6ZY9 - chains J and K of the 12 polymer chains in the assembly; structure by electron microscopy, 3.30 A resolution.

# Chain J (and K)
Protein: YrbD protein
From: Escherichia coli B185
Notes: chain K of this document is another copy of the same molecule, construct and numbering; everything in this record applies to it too
UniProt: D6IEA5 (D6IEA5_ECOLX); residue numbers follow UniProt; this construct covers 1-183
Chain sequence (183 residues; each row starts with the number of its first residue):
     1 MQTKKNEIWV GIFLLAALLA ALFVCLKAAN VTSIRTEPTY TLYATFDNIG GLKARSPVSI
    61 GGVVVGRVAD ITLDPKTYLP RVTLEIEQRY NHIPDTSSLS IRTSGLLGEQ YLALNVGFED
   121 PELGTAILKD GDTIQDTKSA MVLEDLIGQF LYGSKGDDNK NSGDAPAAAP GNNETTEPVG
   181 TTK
Disordered / not traced: 1, 33-37, 116-125, 153-183 (chain K: 1-3, 25-37, 118-126, 153-183)
From the paper describing this entry:
  - mutagenesis - L143E, I147E, Y152E: decreased growth in response to chlorpromazine
  - mutagenesis - I147E: decreased stability in response to SDS
  - mutagenesis - F150E: unchanged growth in response to cellular survivability

# How chain J and chain K interact
Residue-residue contacts (29; chain J residue first):
  Ile-60(J) with Tyr-78(K), hydrophobic
  Gly-61(J) with Asp-47(K); Asn-48(K); Ile-49(K), hydrogen bond (backbone-backbone); Pro-80(K)
  Gly-62(J) with Ile-49(K); Gly-50(K)
  Val-63(J) with Ile-49(K), hydrophobic; Ile-71(K), hydrophobic; Leu-73(K), hydrophobic
  Arg-89(J) with Pro-75(K)
  Tyr-90(J) with Leu-73(K); Pro-75(K), hydrophobic; Tyr-78(K), hydrophobic
  Asn-91(J) with Tyr-78(K)
  His-92(J) with Pro-75(K); Tyr-78(K), hydrogen bond (backbone-side chain)
  Ile-93(J) with Tyr-78(K)
  Arg-102(J) with Val-142(K); Glu-144(K)
  Thr-103(J) with Leu-143(K); Glu-144(K)
  Gly-105(J) with Leu-143(K)
  Met-141(J) with Glu-144(K)
  Leu-146(J) with Ile-147(K), hydrophobic; Leu-151(K)
  Gln-149(J) with Leu-151(K); Tyr-152(K), hydrogen bond
  Phe-150(J) with Leu-151(K), hydrophobic
Interface residues without a listed pair, chain J (20 interface residues in all): Val-65, Ile-101, Leu-106, Tyr-111
Interface residues without a listed pair, chain K (17 interface residues in all): Asp-74, Phe-150

# In short
20 residues of chain J and 17 residues of chain K are in contact, with 3 hydrogen bonds. Polar pairs include
His-92(J)/Tyr-78(K), Gln-149(J)/Tyr-152(K) and Gly-61(J)/Ile-49(K). The paper reports that L143E, I147E and
Y152E of chain J reduce growth in response to chlorpromazine; I147E of chain J reduces stability in response
to SDS.
Chain J and chain K are both YrbD protein (Escherichia coli B185); the structure, Cryo-EM structure of MlaFEDB
in complex with AMP-PNP, was determined by electron microscopy (same publication as 6ZY2, 6ZY3 and 6ZY4).
